PDB entry 7SGF | electron microscopy, 4.41 A resolution (low resolution: residue-level contacts below are approximate; hydrogen-bond / salt-bridge calls are withheld) | chains A and a of the 12 polymer chains in the assembly

== Chain A (and a) ==
Name: Gpc-I53-50A
Organism: Lassa mammarenavirus
Notes: chain a of this document is another copy of the same molecule, construct and numbering; everything in this record applies to it too
UniProt: Q6GWS0 (Q6GWS0_9VIRU); residues 1-423 carry their UniProt numbers (423 of 665 residues fall inside the UniProt entry; the rest is not from it)
Amino-acid sequence (665 residues; row label = number of the first residue in the row):
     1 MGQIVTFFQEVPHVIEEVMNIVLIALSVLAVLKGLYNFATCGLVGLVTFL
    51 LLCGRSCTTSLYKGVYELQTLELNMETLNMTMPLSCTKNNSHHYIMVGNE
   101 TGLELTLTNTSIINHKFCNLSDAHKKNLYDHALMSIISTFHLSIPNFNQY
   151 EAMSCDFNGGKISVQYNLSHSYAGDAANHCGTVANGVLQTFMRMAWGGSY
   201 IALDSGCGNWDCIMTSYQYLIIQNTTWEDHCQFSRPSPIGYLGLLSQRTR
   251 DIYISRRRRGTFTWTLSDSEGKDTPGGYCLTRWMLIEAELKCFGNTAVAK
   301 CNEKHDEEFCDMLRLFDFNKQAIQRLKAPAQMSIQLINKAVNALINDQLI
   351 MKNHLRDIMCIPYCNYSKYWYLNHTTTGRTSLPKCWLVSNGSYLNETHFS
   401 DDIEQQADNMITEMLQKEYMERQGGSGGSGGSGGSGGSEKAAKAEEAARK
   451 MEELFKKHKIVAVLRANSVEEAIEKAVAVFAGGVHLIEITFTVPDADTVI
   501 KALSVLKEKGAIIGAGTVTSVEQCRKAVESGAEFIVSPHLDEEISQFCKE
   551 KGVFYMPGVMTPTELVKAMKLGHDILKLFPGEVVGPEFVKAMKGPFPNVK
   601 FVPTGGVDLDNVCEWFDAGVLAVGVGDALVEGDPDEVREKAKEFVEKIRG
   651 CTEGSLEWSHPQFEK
Not modelled in the structure: 1-59, 147-150, 172-177, 248-665 (chain a: 1-275, 416-665)
Disulfides: Cys86-Cys231, Cys118-Cys155, Cys180-Cys212
Covalent attachments: glycan linked to Asn79; N-acetylglucosamine (NAG) linked to Asn89, Asn99, Asn109, Asn119, Asn167, Asn224
Differences from the reference sequence: conflict Cys207 (Arg in Q6GWS0), Arg258 (Leu in Q6GWS0), Arg259 (Leu in Q6GWS0), Pro329 (Glu in Q6GWS0), Cys360 (Gly in Q6GWS0)
From the paper describing this entry:
  - post-translational modification sites: Asn109, Asn390

== Interface between chain A and chain a ==
Cross-chain cystine bridges: Cys207(A)-Cys360(a)
Contacting residue pairs (111):
  Leu61(A) - Thr375(a)
  Tyr62(A) - Glu396(a)
  Tyr62(A) - Ile403(a)
  Tyr62(A) - Glu404(a)
  Lys63(A) - Glu404(a)
  Lys63(A) - Ala407(a)
  Lys63(A) - Asp408(a)
  Lys63(A) - Ile411(a)
  Val65(A) - Asn373(a)
  Val65(A) - His374(a)
  Val65(A) - Thr375(a)
  Tyr66(A) - Leu372(a)
  Tyr66(A) - Asn373(a)
  Tyr66(A) - His374(a)
  Tyr66(A) - Ala407(a)
  Tyr66(A) - Met410(a)
  Tyr66(A) - Ile411(a)
  Tyr66(A) - Met414(a)
  Glu67(A) - Tyr371(a)
  Glu67(A) - Leu372(a)
  Glu67(A) - Asn373(a)
  Glu67(A) - Thr375(a)
  Leu68(A) - Trp370(a)
  Leu68(A) - Tyr371(a)
  Leu68(A) - Leu372(a)
  Leu68(A) - Glu396(a)
  Leu68(A) - Ile403(a)
  Gln69(A) - Tyr369(a)
  Gln69(A) - Trp370(a)
  Gln69(A) - Tyr371(a)
  Gln69(A) - Asn373(a)
  Thr70(A) - Tyr369(a)
  Thr70(A) - Trp370(a)
  Thr70(A) - Trp386(a)
  Leu71(A) - Lys291(a)
  Leu71(A) - Ser367(a)
  Leu71(A) - Lys368(a)
  Leu71(A) - Tyr369(a)
  Leu71(A) - Tyr371(a)
  Glu72(A) - Leu285(a)
  Glu72(A) - Ile286(a)
  Glu72(A) - Ser367(a)
  Glu72(A) - Lys368(a)
  Leu73(A) - Met284(a)
  Leu73(A) - Ile286(a)
  Leu73(A) - Met312(a)
  Leu73(A) - Phe316(a)
  Leu73(A) - Tyr366(a)
  Leu73(A) - Ser367(a)
  Leu73(A) - Tyr369(a)
  Asn74(A) - Trp283(a)
  Asn74(A) - Met284(a)
  Asn74(A) - Leu285(a)
  Asn74(A) - Ile286(a)
  Met75(A) - Tyr366(a)
  Met75(A) - Ser367(a)
  Thr77(A) - Trp283(a)
  Thr77(A) - Met284(a)
  Thr77(A) - Phe316(a)
  Thr77(A) - Asn319(a)
  Leu78(A) - Leu315(a)
  Leu78(A) - Phe316(a)
  Leu78(A) - Asn319(a)
  Asn79(A) - Met332(a)
  Met80(A) - Ile323(a)
  Met80(A) - Gln331(a)
  Met80(A) - Met332(a)
  Thr81(A) - Phe318(a)
  Thr81(A) - Asn319(a)
  Thr81(A) - Ala322(a)
  Thr81(A) - Ile323(a)
  Thr81(A) - Met332(a)
  Thr81(A) - Ile337(a)
  Met82(A) - Leu315(a)
  Met82(A) - Met332(a)
  Met82(A) - Ile337(a)
  Pro83(A) - Met332(a)
  Val97(A) - Met332(a)
  Gly98(A) - Met332(a)
  Ala132(A) - Met332(a)
  Ala132(A) - Ile334(a)
  Ser135(A) - Ile334(a)
  Arg193(A) - Met351(a)
  Arg193(A) - His354(a)
  Trp196(A) - Asn353(a)
  Trp196(A) - His354(a)
  Trp196(A) - Asp357(a)
  Trp196(A) - Tyr363(a)
  Trp196(A) - Cys364(a)
  Trp196(A) - Asn365(a)
  Cys207(A) - Ile358(a)
  Cys207(A) - Met359(a)
  Cys207(A) - Cys360(a)  disulfide
  Gly208(A) - Ile358(a)
  Gly208(A) - Met359(a)
  Asn209(A) - Ile358(a)
  Trp210(A) - His354(a)
  Trp210(A) - Leu355(a)
  Trp210(A) - Ile358(a)
  Arg235(A) - Ile286(a)
  Arg235(A) - Ser367(a)
  Pro238(A) - Met312(a)
  Ile239(A) - His354(a)
  Ile239(A) - Tyr366(a)
  Leu242(A) - Leu315(a)
  Leu242(A) - Val341(a)
  Leu242(A) - Ile345(a)
  Gly243(A) - Ile350(a)
  Leu245(A) - Asn338(a)
  Ser246(A) - Asp347(a)
  Ser246(A) - Ile350(a)
Interface residues without a listed pair, chain A (42 interface residues in all): Ile136, Ile213, Tyr241, Gln247

== In short ==
Chain A and chain a form an interface of 42 and 51 residues respectively, with 1 disulfide bond. From the
paper: modification sites Asn109(A) and Asn390(A).
Chain A and chain a are both Gpc-I53-50A (Lassa mammarenavirus); the structure, Lassa virus glycoprotein
construct (Josiah GPC-I53-50A) in complex with LAVA01 antibody, was determined by electron microscopy,
deposited together with 7SGD and 7SGE.
